Entry 4W9K (X-ray diffraction, 2.10 A resolution); this record covers chains A and B of the 3 polymer chains in the assembly.

== Chain A ==
Molecule: Transcription elongation factor B polypeptide 2
Source organism: Homo sapiens
UniProtKB: Q15370 (ELOB_HUMAN); residues 1-104 here = UniProt positions 1-104
Sequence (104 residues; numbered 1 to 104; the number before each row is that of its first residue):
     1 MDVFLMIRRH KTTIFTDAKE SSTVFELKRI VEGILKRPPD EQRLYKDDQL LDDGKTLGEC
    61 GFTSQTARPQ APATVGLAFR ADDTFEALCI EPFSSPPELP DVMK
Disordered / not traced: 104
Modified residues: Cys-60 (S-(dimethylarsenic)cysteine; CAS); Cys-89 (S-(dimethylarsenic)cysteine; CAS)
Swiss-Prot annotation at these positions:
  - modified residue: Met-1 (N-acetylmethionine), Thr-84 (Phosphothreonine)

== Chain B ==
Molecule: Transcription elongation factor B polypeptide 1
Source organism: Homo sapiens
UniProtKB: Q15369 (ELOC_HUMAN); numbering as in UniProt (aligned over 17-112)
Sequence (97 residues; each row starts with the number of its first residue):
    16 MMYVKLISSD GHEFIVKREH ALTSGTIKAM LSGPGQFAEN ETNEVNFREI PSHVLSKVCM
    76 YFTYKVRYTN SSTEIPEFPI APEIALELLM AANFLDC
Disordered / not traced: 16, 48-57
Sequence notes: initiating methionine (16)

== Interface between chain A and chain B ==
Residue-residue contacts - 53 pairs, chain A then chain B:
  Phe-4(A) with Thr-78(B)
  Met-6(A) with Met-75(B), hydrophobic
  Arg-8(A) with His-27(B)
  Lys-11(A) with Asp-25(B), hydrogen bond (side chain-backbone); Gly-26(B); His-27(B); Glu-28(B), hydrogen bond (backbone-backbone)
  Thr-12(A) with Glu-28(B); Ile-30(B)
  Thr-13(A) with Glu-28(B), hydrogen bond (backbone-backbone); Phe-29(B); Ile-30(B), hydrogen bond (backbone-backbone)
  Ile-14(A) with Ile-30(B)
  Phe-15(A) with Tyr-18(B); Phe-29(B), hydrophobic; Ile-30(B), hydrogen bond (backbone-backbone); Val-31(B), hydrophobic; Ser-71(B); Cys-74(B), hydrophobic; Met-75(B), hydrophobic
  Thr-16(A) with Tyr-18(B), hydrogen bond
  Asp-17(A) with Lys-32(B), salt bridge
  Ile-34(A) with Tyr-18(B); Ile-30(B), hydrophobic
  Leu-35(A) with Ile-30(B), hydrophobic
  Pro-69(A) with Met-75(B); Thr-78(B); Tyr-79(B), hydrophobic; Arg-82(B)
  Gln-70(A) with Met-75(B); Tyr-79(B); Pro-91(B); Phe-93(B); Pro-94(B)
  Pro-72(A) with Met-75(B)
  Glu-91(A) with His-27(B)
  Pro-92(A) with His-27(B), hydrogen bond (backbone-side chain)
  Phe-93(A) with His-27(B); Phe-29(B), hydrophobic; Ser-67(B); Ser-71(B)
  Ser-94(A) with Asp-25(B); Pro-66(B); Ser-67(B), hydrogen bond (backbone-side chain); His-68(B), hydrogen bond
  Ser-95(A) with His-68(B)
  Pro-96(A) with His-68(B); Glu-98(B)
  Pro-97(A) with Glu-102(B)
  Leu-99(A) with Pro-97(B); Glu-98(B)
  Met-103(A) with Pro-97(B); Leu-101(B), hydrophobic
Interface residues without a listed pair, chain A (26 interface residues in all): His-10, Pro-100
Interface residues without a listed pair, chain B (28 interface residues in all): Lys-72, Tyr-83, Ile-99

== Summary ==
The interface between chain A and chain B involves 26 residues on one side and 28 on the other, with 9
hydrogen bonds and 1 salt bridge. Polar contacts include Asp-17(A)/Lys-32(B), Lys-11(A)/Asp-25(B) and
Thr-16(A)/Tyr-18(B).
Chain A is Transcription elongation factor B polypeptide 2 and chain B is Transcription elongation factor B
polypeptide 1, both from Homo sapiens; the structure, pVHL:EloB:EloC in complex with
(2S,4R)-1-((S)-2-((S)-2-acetamido-3-phenylpropanamido)-3,3-dimethylbutanoyl)-4-hydroxy-N-(4-(4-methylthiazol-5-yl)benzyl)pyrrolidine-2-carboxamide
(ligand 14), was determined by X-ray diffraction together with 4W9C, 4W9D, 4W9E, 4W9F, 4W9G, 4W9H and 3
further entries from the same study.
